Entry 2QBM (X-ray diffraction, 1.80 A resolution); this record covers chain A.

# Chain A
Protein: Cytochrome P450-cam
Source organism: Pseudomonas putida
Notes: EC 1.14.15.1
UniProtKB: P00183 (CPXA_PSEPU); residues 0-414 here correspond to UniProt positions 1-415 (UniProt number = residue number + 1)
Amino-acid sequence (421 residues; numbered 0 to 420; the number before each row is that of its first residue; numbering starts at 0):
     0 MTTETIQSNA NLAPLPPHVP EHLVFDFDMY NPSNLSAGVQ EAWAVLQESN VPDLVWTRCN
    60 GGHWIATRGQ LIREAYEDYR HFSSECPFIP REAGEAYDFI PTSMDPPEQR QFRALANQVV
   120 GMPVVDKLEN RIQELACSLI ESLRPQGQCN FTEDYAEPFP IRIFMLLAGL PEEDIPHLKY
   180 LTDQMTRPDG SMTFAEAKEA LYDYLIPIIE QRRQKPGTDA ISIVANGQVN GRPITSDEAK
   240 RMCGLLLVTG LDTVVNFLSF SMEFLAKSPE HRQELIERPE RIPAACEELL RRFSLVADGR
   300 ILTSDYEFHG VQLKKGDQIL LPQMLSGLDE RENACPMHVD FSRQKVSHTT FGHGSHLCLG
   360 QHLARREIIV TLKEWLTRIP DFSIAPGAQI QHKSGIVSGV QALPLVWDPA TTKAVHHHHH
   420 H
Not modelled in the structure: 0-9, 415-420
Construct notes: engineered mutation Thr248 (Gly249 in P00183); expression tag (415-420)
Curated features (UniProtKB/Swiss-Prot):
  - binding site (heme): Cys357
Residues lining bound ligands:
  - camphor (CAM): Phe87, Tyr96, Thr101, Thr185, Leu244, Val247, Thr248, Thr252, Val295, Asp297, Ile395, Val396
  - cyanide ion (CYN): Thr248, Thr252, Cys357
  - heme (HEM): Tyr75, Pro100, Thr101, Gln108, Arg112, Val119, Leu244, Leu245, Thr248, Thr252, Val253, Phe256, Leu289, Leu294, Val295, Asp297, Arg299, Gln322, Thr349, Phe350, Gly351, Ser354, His355, Leu356, Cys357, Leu358, Gly359, Leu362, Ala363

# Summary
Ligands of chain A: cyanide ion, heme and camphor. UniProt lists heme-binding residue Cys357.
Chain A is Cytochrome P450-cam (Pseudomonas putida); the structure, Crystal structure of the P450cam G248T
mutant in the cyanide bound state, was determined by X-ray diffraction together with 2QBL, 2QBN and 2QBO from
the same study.
